1JR3 - chains D and E of the 5 polymer chains in the assembly; structure by X-ray diffraction, 2.70 A resolution.

Chain D:
Name: DNA polymerase III, delta subunit
From: Escherichia coli
Notes: EC 2.7.7.7
UniProt: P28630 (HOLA_ECOLI); residues 1-343 here = UniProt positions 1-343
Chain sequence (343 residues; row label = number of the first residue in the row):
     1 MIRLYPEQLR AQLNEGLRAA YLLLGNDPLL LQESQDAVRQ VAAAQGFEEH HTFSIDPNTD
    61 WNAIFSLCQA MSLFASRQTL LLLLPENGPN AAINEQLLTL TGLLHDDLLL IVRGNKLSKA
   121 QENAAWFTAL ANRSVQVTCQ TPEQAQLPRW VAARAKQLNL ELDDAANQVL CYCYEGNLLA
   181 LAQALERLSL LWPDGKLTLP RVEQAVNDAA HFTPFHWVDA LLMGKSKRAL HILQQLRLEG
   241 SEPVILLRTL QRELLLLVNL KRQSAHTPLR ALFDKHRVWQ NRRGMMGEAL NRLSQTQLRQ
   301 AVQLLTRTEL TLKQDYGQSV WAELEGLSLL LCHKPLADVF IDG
Disordered / not traced: 339-343

Chain E:
Name: DNA polymerase III, delta' subunit
From: Escherichia coli
Notes: EC 2.7.7.7
UniProt: P28631 (HOLB_ECOLI); numbering as in UniProt (aligned over 1-334)
Chain sequence (334 residues; row label = number of the first residue in the row):
     1 MRWYPWLRPD FEKLVASYQA GRGHHALLIQ ALPGMGDDAL IYALSRYLLC QQPQGHKSCG
    61 HCRGCQLMQA GTHPDYYTLA PEKGKNTLGV DAVREVTEKL NEHARLGGAK VVWVTDAALL
   121 TDAAANALLK TLEEPPAETW FFLATREPER LLATLRSRCR LHYLAPPPEQ YAVTWLSREV
   181 TMSQDALLAA LRLSAGSPGA ALALFQGDNW QARETLCQAL AYSVPSGDWY SLLAALNHEQ
   241 APARLHWLAT LLMDALKRHH GAAQVTNVDV PGLVAELANH LSPSRLQAIL GDVCHIREQL
   301 MSVTGINREL LITDLLLRIE HYLQPGVVLP VPHL
Bound ions: Zn2+: Cys50, Cys59, Cys62, Cys65

How chain D and chain E interact:
Residue-residue contacts - 29 pairs, chain D then chain E:
  Arg248(D) with Gly305(E); Asn307(E), hydrogen bond
  Gln251(D) with Asn307(E), hydrogen bond; Glu309(E), hydrogen bond
  Leu255(D) with Glu309(E); Thr313(E)
  Asn259(D) with Tyr230(E), hydrogen bond
  Arg262(D) with Asp228(E), salt bridge; Tyr230(E); Leu317(E); Glu320(E), salt bridge
  Arg299(D) with His321(E), hydrogen bond
  Val302(D) with Leu310(E), hydrophobic; Asp314(E)
  Gln303(D) with Asp314(E); Arg318(E), hydrogen bond
  Leu305(D) with Leu310(E), hydrophobic
  Thr306(D) with Leu310(E); Leu311(E); Asp314(E), hydrogen bond
  Glu309(D) with Ile306(E); Asn307(E), hydrogen bond
  Leu310(D) with Gln299(E); Ile306(E), hydrophobic
  Lys313(D) with Val303(E); Gly305(E), hydrogen bond (side chain-backbone)
  Gln314(D) with Val303(E)
  Tyr316(D) with Val303(E); Thr304(E), hydrogen bond
Also at the interface, not in a pair above, chain D (17 interface residues in all): Val258, Thr296

Overview:
The chain D/chain E interface involves 17 residues from each chain, with 10 hydrogen bonds and 2 salt bridges.
Polar contacts include Arg262(D)-Asp228(E), Arg262(D)-Glu320(E) and Arg248(D)-Asn307(E). Cys50(E), Cys59(E),
Cys62(E) and Cys65(E) form the Zn2+ site.
Here chain D is DNA polymerase III, delta subunit and chain E is DNA polymerase III, delta' subunit, both from
Escherichia coli. Entry 1JR3 (Crystal Structure of the Processivity Clamp Loader Gamma Complex of E. coli DNA
Polymerase III) was determined by X-ray diffraction.
